Entry 8UKS (X-ray diffraction, 3.40 A resolution); this record covers chains A and B of the 13 polymer chains in the assembly.

Chain A:
Protein: DNA-directed RNA polymerase II subunit RPB1
Organism: Saccharomyces cerevisiae S288C
Notes: EC 2.7.7.6
UniProtKB: P04050 (RPB1_YEAST); residues 1-1733 here = UniProt positions 1-1733
Chain sequence (1733 residues; each row starts with the number of its first residue):
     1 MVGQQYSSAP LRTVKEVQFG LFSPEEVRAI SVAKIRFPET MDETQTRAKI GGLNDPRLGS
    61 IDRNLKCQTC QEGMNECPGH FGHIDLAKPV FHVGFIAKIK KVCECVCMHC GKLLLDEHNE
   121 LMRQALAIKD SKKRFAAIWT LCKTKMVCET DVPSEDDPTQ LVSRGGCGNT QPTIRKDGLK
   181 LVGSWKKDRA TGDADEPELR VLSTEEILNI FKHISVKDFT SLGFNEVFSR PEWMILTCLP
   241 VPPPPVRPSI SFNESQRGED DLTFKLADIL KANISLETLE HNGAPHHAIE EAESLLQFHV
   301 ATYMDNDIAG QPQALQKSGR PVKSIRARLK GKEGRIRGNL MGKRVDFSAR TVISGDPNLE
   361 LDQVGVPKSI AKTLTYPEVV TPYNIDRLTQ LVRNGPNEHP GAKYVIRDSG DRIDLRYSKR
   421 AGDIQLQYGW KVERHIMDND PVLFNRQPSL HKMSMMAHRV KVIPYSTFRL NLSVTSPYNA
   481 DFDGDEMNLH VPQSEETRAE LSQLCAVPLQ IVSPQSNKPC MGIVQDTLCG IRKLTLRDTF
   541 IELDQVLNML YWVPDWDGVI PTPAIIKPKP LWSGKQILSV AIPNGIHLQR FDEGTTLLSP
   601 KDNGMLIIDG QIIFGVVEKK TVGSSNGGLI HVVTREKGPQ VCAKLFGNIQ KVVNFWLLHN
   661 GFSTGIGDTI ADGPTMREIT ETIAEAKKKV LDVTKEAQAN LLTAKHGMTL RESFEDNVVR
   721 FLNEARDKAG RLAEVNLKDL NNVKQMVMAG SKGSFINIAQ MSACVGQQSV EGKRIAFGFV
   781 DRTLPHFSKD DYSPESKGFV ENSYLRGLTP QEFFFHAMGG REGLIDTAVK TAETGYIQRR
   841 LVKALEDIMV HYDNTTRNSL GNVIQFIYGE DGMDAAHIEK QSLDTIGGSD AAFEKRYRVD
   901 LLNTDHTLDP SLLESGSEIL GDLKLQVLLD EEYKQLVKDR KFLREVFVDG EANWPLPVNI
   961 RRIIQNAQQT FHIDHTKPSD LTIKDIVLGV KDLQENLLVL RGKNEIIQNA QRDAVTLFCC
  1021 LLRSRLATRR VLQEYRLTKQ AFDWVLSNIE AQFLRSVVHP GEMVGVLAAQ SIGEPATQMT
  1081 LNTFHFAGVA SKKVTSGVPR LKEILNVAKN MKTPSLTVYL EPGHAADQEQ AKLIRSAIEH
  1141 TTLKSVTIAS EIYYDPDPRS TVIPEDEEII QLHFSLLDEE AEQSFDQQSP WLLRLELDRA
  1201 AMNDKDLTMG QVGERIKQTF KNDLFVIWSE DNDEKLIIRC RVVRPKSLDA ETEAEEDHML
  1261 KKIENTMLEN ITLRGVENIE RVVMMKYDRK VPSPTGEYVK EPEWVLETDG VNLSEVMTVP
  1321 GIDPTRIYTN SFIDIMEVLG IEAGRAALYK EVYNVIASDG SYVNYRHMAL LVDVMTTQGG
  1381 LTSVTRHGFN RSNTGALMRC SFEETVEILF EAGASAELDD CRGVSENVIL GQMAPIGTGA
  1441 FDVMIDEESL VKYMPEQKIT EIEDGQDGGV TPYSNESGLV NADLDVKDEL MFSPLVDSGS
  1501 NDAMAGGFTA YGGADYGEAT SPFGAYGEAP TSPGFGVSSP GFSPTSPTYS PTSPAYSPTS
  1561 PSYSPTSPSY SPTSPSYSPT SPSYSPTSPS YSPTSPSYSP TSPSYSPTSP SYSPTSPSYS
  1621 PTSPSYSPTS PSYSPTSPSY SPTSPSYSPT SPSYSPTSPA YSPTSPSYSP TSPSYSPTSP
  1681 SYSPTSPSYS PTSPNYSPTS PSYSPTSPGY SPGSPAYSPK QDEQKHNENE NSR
Unresolved in the structure: 1-2, 154-160, 187-198, 250-256, 1086-1094, 1177-1187, 1244-1256, 1447-1733
Curated features (UniProtKB/Swiss-Prot):
  - region: Pro-248 to Asp-260 (Lid loop), Asn-306 to Lys-323 (Rudder loop), Pro-810 to Glu-822 (Bridging helix)
  - binding site (Zn(2+)): Cys-67, Cys-70, Cys-77, His-80, Cys-107, Cys-110, Cys-148, Cys-167
  - binding site (Mg(2+)): Asp-481, Asp-483, Asp-485
  - modified residue: Thr-1471 (Phosphothreonine)
  - cross-link (Glycyl lysine isopeptide (Lys-Gly)): Lys-695 (interchain with G-Cter in ubiquitin), Lys-1246 (interchain with G-Cter in ubiquitin), Lys-1350 (interchain with G-Cter in ubiquitin)
  - natural variant: Ser-1653 to Pro-1659 (deletion: In strain: A364A)
  - mutagenesis: Lys-1246 (K1246R: Impairs ubiquitination during transcription stress)
Metal / ion sites: Zn2+ site 1: Cys-67, Cys-70, Cys-77, His-80; Zn2+ site 2: Cys-107, Cys-110, Cys-148, Cys-167; Mg2+ site 1: Asp-481, Asp-483 (together with CTP); Mg2+ site 2: Asp-483, Asp-485
Small-molecule neighbours: CTP (cytidine-5'-triphosphate): Arg-446, Pro-448, Asn-479, Asp-481, Asp-483, Gln-1078, Leu-1081, Asn-1082

Chain B:
Protein: DNA-directed RNA polymerase II subunit RPB2
Organism: Saccharomyces cerevisiae S288C
Notes: EC 2.7.7.6
UniProtKB: P08518 (RPB2_YEAST); residue numbers follow UniProt; this construct covers 1-1224
Chain sequence (1224 residues; numbered 1 to 1224; the number before each row is that of its first residue):
     1 MSDLANSEKY YDEDPYGFED ESAPITAEDS WAVISAFFRE KGLVSQQLDS FNQFVDYTLQ
    61 DIICEDSTLI LEQLAQHTTE SDNISRKYEI SFGKIYVTKP MVNESDGVTH ALYPQEARLR
   121 NLTYSSGLFV DVKKRTYEAI DVPGRELKYE LIAEESEDDS ESGKVFIGRL PIMLRSKNCY
   181 LSEATESDLY KLKECPFDMG GYFIINGSEK VLIAQERSAG NIVQVFKKAA PSPISHVAEI
   241 RSALEKGSRF ISTLQVKLYG REGSSARTIK ATLPYIKQDI PIVIIFRALG IIPDGEILEH
   301 ICYDVNDWQM LEMLKPCVED GFVIQDRETA LDFIGRRGTA LGIKKEKRIQ YAKDILQKEF
   361 LPHITQLEGF ESRKAFFLGY MINRLLLCAL DRKDQDDRDH FGKKRLDLAG PLLAQLFKTL
   421 FKKLTKDIFR YMQRTVEEAH DFNMKLAINA KTITSGLKYA LATGNWGEQK KAMSSRAGVS
   481 QVLNRYTYSS TLSHLRRTNT PIGRDGKLAK PRQLHNTHWG LVCPAETPEG QACGLVKNLS
   541 LMSCISVGTD PMPIITFLSE WGMEPLEDYV PHQSPDATRV FVNGVWHGVH RNPARLMETL
   601 RTLRRKGDIN PEVSMIRDIR EKELKIFTDA GRVYRPLFIV EDDESLGHKE LKVRKGHIAK
   661 LMATEYQDIE GGFEDVEEYT WSSLLNEGLV EYIDAEEEES ILIAMQPEDL EPAEANEEND
   721 LDVDPAKRIR VSHHATTFTH CEIHPSMILG VAASIIPFPD HNQSPRNTYQ SAMGKQAMGV
   781 FLTNYNVRMD TMANILYYPQ KPLGTTRAME YLKFRELPAG QNAIVAIACY SGYNQEDSMI
   841 MNQSSIDRGL FRSLFFRSYM DQEKKYGMSI TETFEKPQRT NTLRMKHGTY DKLDDDGLIA
   901 PGVRVSGEDV IIGKTTPISP DEEELGQRTA YHSKRDASTP LRSTENGIVD QVLVTTNQDG
   961 LKFVKVRVRT TKIPQIGDKF ASRHGQKGTI GITYRREDMP FTAEGIVPDL IINPHAIPSR
  1021 MTVAHLIECL LSKVAALSGN EGDASPFTDI TVEGISKLLR EHGYQSRGFE VMYNGHTGKK
  1081 LMAQIFFGPT YYQRLRHMVD DKIHARARGP MQVLTRQPVE GRSRDGGLRF GEMERDCMIA
  1141 HGAASFLKER LMEASDAFRV HICGICGLMT VIAKLNHNQF ECKGCDNKID IYQIHIPYAA
  1201 KLLFQELMAM NITPRLYTDR SRDF
Unresolved in the structure: 1-19, 76-85, 139-161, 338-344, 439-445, 503-508, 644-646, 669-675, 715-720, 920-929, 1222-1224
Metal / ion sites: Zn2+: Cys-1163, Cys-1166, Cys-1182, Cys-1185
Small-molecule neighbours: CTP (cytidine-5'-triphosphate): Arg-766, Asp-837, Lys-987, Arg-1020

How chain A and chain B interact:
Pairs across the interface - 420 pairs, chain A then chain B:
  Gln-4(A) / Arg-1159(B)
  Gln-4(A) / Gln-1193(B)
  Gln-4(A) / His-1195(B)  hydrogen bond
  Gln-5(A) / Arg-1159(B)  hydrogen bond (backbone-side chain)
  Gln-5(A) / Leu-1175(B)
  Tyr-6(A) / Leu-1175(B)
  Ser-7(A) / His-1161(B)  hydrogen bond
  Ser-7(A) / Phe-1180(B)
  Ser-7(A) / Gln-1193(B)  hydrogen bond (backbone-side chain)
  Ser-8(A) / Asn-1178(B)
  Ser-8(A) / Ile-1191(B)
  Ala-9(A) / Ile-1191(B)
  Ala-9(A) / Tyr-1192(B)
  Ala-9(A) / Gln-1193(B)  hydrogen bond (backbone-side chain)
  Pro-10(A) / Ile-1191(B)
  Pro-10(A) / Tyr-1192(B)
  Pro-10(A) / Gln-1193(B)  hydrogen bond (backbone-backbone)
  Leu-11(A) / Gln-1193(B)
  Leu-11(A) / Ile-1194(B)  hydrophobic
  Leu-11(A) / His-1195(B)
  Arg-12(A) / Tyr-1192(B)  hydrogen bond
  Arg-12(A) / Gln-1193(B)  hydrogen bond (backbone-backbone)
  Arg-12(A) / Ile-1194(B)
  Arg-12(A) / Thr-1218(B)  hydrogen bond
  Arg-12(A) / Asp-1219(B)  salt bridge
  Thr-13(A) / Thr-1218(B)
  Val-14(A) / Ile-1194(B)  hydrophobic
  Val-14(A) / Leu-1216(B)  hydrophobic
  Val-14(A) / Tyr-1217(B)
  Val-14(A) / Thr-1218(B)
  Lys-15(A) / Tyr-1217(B)  hydrogen bond (backbone-backbone)
  Lys-15(A) / Thr-1218(B)  hydrogen bond (side chain-backbone)
  Lys-15(A) / Arg-1220(B)  hydrogen bond (backbone-side chain)
  Glu-16(A) / Arg-1215(B)
  Glu-16(A) / Leu-1216(B)
  Glu-16(A) / Tyr-1217(B)  hydrogen bond (backbone-backbone)
  Glu-16(A) / Arg-1220(B)
  Glu-16(A) / Ser-1221(B)  hydrogen bond (side chain-backbone)
  Val-17(A) / Arg-1215(B)
  Val-17(A) / Leu-1216(B)  hydrophobic
  Gln-18(A) / Thr-1213(B)
  Gln-18(A) / Arg-1215(B)  hydrogen bond (backbone-backbone)
  Phe-19(A) / Thr-1213(B)
  Gly-20(A) / Asn-1211(B)
  Gly-20(A) / Ile-1212(B)
  Gly-20(A) / Thr-1213(B)  hydrogen bond (backbone-backbone)
  Leu-21(A) / Asn-1211(B)
  Leu-21(A) / Ile-1212(B)  hydrophobic
  Leu-21(A) / Thr-1213(B)
  Phe-22(A) / Leu-1168(B)  hydrophobic
  Phe-22(A) / Met-1208(B)
  Phe-22(A) / Met-1210(B)
  Phe-22(A) / Asn-1211(B)  hydrogen bond (backbone-backbone)
  Phe-22(A) / Ile-1212(B)
  Phe-22(A) / Thr-1213(B)
  Glu-26(A) / Arg-1215(B)  salt bridge
  Ala-29(A) / Lys-1183(B)
  Ile-30(A) / Thr-1170(B)
  Ile-30(A) / Lys-1183(B)
  Ser-31(A) / Lys-1183(B)
  Val-32(A) / Lys-1183(B)
  Gln-68(A) / Ile-1172(B)
  Thr-69(A) / Ile-1172(B)
  Thr-69(A) / Lys-1174(B)
  Cys-70(A) / Ala-1173(B)
  Cys-70(A) / Lys-1174(B)
  Gln-71(A) / Lys-1174(B)
  Gln-71(A) / Leu-1175(B)  hydrogen bond (side chain-backbone)
  Gln-71(A) / Asn-1176(B)  hydrogen bond
  Gln-71(A) / His-1177(B)  hydrogen bond
  Glu-72(A) / Ala-1173(B)
  Glu-72(A) / Leu-1175(B)  hydrogen bond (side chain-backbone)
  Met-74(A) / Arg-1116(B)  hydrogen bond (backbone-side chain)
  Asn-75(A) / Arg-1116(B)  hydrogen bond (backbone-side chain)
  Asn-75(A) / Phe-1158(B)
  Glu-76(A) / Arg-1159(B)  salt bridge
  Pro-78(A) / Lys-1201(B)  hydrogen bond (backbone-side chain)
  Pro-78(A) / Gln-1205(B)  hydrogen bond (backbone-side chain)
  His-80(A) / Ile-1172(B)
  Phe-81(A) / Gln-1205(B)
  Phe-81(A) / Met-1208(B)  hydrophobic
  Phe-81(A) / Ala-1209(B)
  Phe-95(A) / Asn-1211(B)
  Phe-228(A) / Arg-1215(B)
  Trp-233(A) / Asn-1211(B)  hydrogen bond (backbone-side chain)
  Leu-236(A) / Asn-1211(B)
  Leu-239(A) / Ala-1209(B)
  Pro-240(A) / Met-1208(B)
  Pro-240(A) / Ala-1209(B)
  Pro-242(A) / Ala-1209(B)  hydrophobic
  Pro-243(A) / Gln-1205(B)
  Pro-245(A) / Leu-1114(B)
  Val-246(A) / Leu-1114(B)
  Val-246(A) / Gln-1205(B)
  Pro-248(A) / Leu-1114(B)
  Tyr-303(A) / Ala-1209(B)
  Met-304(A) / Met-1210(B)  hydrophobic
  Ile-325(A) / Glu-1206(B)
  Ile-325(A) / Met-1210(B)  hydrophobic
  Arg-328(A) / Glu-1206(B)  salt bridge
  Leu-329(A) / Leu-1203(B)  hydrophobic
  Leu-329(A) / Glu-1206(B)
  Leu-329(A) / Met-1210(B)  hydrophobic
  Arg-335(A) / Leu-1202(B)
  Arg-335(A) / Glu-1206(B)  salt bridge
  Ile-336(A) / Leu-1203(B)  hydrophobic
  Arg-337(A) / Arg-1129(B)  hydrogen bond (backbone-side chain)
  Arg-337(A) / Glu-1132(B)  salt bridge
  Gly-338(A) / Arg-1129(B)  hydrogen bond (backbone-side chain)
  Asn-339(A) / Thr-1115(B)
  Asn-339(A) / Gln-1117(B)  hydrogen bond (backbone-side chain)
  Asn-339(A) / Ala-1199(B)
  Leu-340(A) / Pro-1197(B)  hydrophobic
  Leu-340(A) / Ala-1200(B)
  Leu-340(A) / Leu-1203(B)  hydrophobic
  Met-341(A) / Glu-1132(B)
  Met-341(A) / Arg-1135(B)
  Gly-342(A) / Arg-1129(B)  hydrogen bond (backbone-side chain)
  Gly-342(A) / Phe-1130(B)
  Lys-343(A) / Gln-1117(B)
  Lys-343(A) / Leu-1128(B)
  Lys-343(A) / Arg-1129(B)
  Lys-343(A) / Phe-1130(B)  hydrogen bond (backbone-backbone)
  Lys-343(A) / Leu-1151(B)  hydrogen bond (side chain-backbone)
  Lys-343(A) / Ser-1155(B)
  Lys-343(A) / Asp-1156(B)  salt bridge
  Lys-343(A) / Pro-1197(B)
  Arg-344(A) / Gln-1117(B)
  Arg-344(A) / Pro-1118(B)
  Arg-344(A) / Val-1119(B)
  Arg-344(A) / Glu-1120(B)  salt bridge
  Arg-344(A) / Gly-1127(B)  hydrogen bond (side chain-backbone)
  Arg-344(A) / Leu-1128(B)
  Arg-344(A) / Arg-1129(B)
  Arg-344(A) / Ser-1155(B)  hydrogen bond (backbone-side chain)
  Val-345(A) / Gly-1127(B)
  Val-345(A) / Leu-1128(B)  hydrogen bond (backbone-backbone)
  Val-345(A) / Phe-1130(B)  hydrophobic
  Val-345(A) / Arg-1150(B)
  Val-345(A) / Ala-1154(B)  hydrophobic
  Val-345(A) / Ser-1155(B)
  Asp-346(A) / Arg-1106(B)  salt bridge
  Asp-346(A) / Ala-1107(B)
  Asp-346(A) / Arg-1108(B)
  Asp-346(A) / Gly-1109(B)  hydrogen bond (side chain-backbone)
  Asp-346(A) / Met-1111(B)
  Asp-346(A) / Arg-1150(B)  hydrogen bond (backbone-side chain)
  Asp-346(A) / Ala-1154(B)
  Phe-347(A) / Arg-1106(B)  hydrogen bond (backbone-backbone)
  Phe-347(A) / Ala-1107(B)  hydrogen bond (backbone-backbone)
  Phe-347(A) / Arg-1150(B)  hydrogen bond (backbone-side chain)
  Ser-348(A) / Arg-1106(B)  hydrogen bond (backbone-backbone)
  Ser-348(A) / Gly-1127(B)
  Ser-348(A) / Leu-1128(B)  hydrogen bond (side chain-backbone)
  Ala-349(A) / His-1104(B)
  Ala-349(A) / Ala-1105(B)  hydrophobic
  Ala-349(A) / Leu-1128(B)
  Arg-350(A) / Ile-1103(B)
  Arg-350(A) / His-1104(B)  hydrogen bond (backbone-backbone)
  Arg-350(A) / Leu-1128(B)
  Thr-351(A) / Ile-1103(B)
  Val-352(A) / Gly-977(B)
  Val-352(A) / Thr-989(B)
  Val-352(A) / Val-1099(B)  hydrophobic
  Gly-355(A) / Tyr-833(B)
  Asp-356(A) / Tyr-833(B)  hydrogen bond
  Pro-357(A) / Ser-831(B)
  Pro-357(A) / Gly-832(B)
  Pro-357(A) / Tyr-833(B)
  Asn-358(A) / Tyr-833(B)  hydrogen bond
  Ile-370(A) / Ile-1103(B)  hydrophobic
  Ile-370(A) / Ala-1105(B)  hydrophobic
  Thr-373(A) / Ala-1105(B)
  Thr-373(A) / Ala-1107(B)
  Leu-374(A) / Arg-1106(B)
  Leu-374(A) / Ala-1107(B)  hydrophobic
  Thr-375(A) / Ala-1107(B)
  Arg-412(A) / Arg-1108(B)
  Leu-443(A) / Met-1138(B)  hydrophobic
  Leu-443(A) / Phe-1146(B)  hydrophobic
  Asn-445(A) / Glu-1134(B)  hydrogen bond
  Pro-448(A) / Met-1133(B)
  Ser-449(A) / Met-1133(B)
  Ser-449(A) / Glu-1134(B)  hydrogen bond
  Ser-449(A) / Cys-1137(B)  hydrogen bond (backbone-side chain)
  His-451(A) / Cys-1137(B)  hydrogen bond (backbone-side chain)
  Lys-452(A) / Cys-1137(B)
  Lys-452(A) / Ala-1140(B)  hydrogen bond (side chain-backbone)
  Lys-452(A) / His-1141(B)  hydrogen bond (backbone-side chain)
  Met-455(A) / Phe-1130(B)  hydrophobic
  Met-455(A) / Glu-1134(B)
  Met-455(A) / Cys-1137(B)  hydrophobic
  Met-455(A) / Met-1138(B)  hydrophobic
  Met-455(A) / His-1141(B)  hydrogen bond (backbone-side chain)
  Tyr-465(A) / Ile-976(B)  hydrophobic
  Ser-466(A) / Gln-975(B)  hydrogen bond
  Ser-466(A) / Ile-1103(B)
  Thr-467(A) / Ile-976(B)
  Thr-467(A) / Gly-977(B)
  Thr-467(A) / Val-1099(B)
  Arg-469(A) / Tyr-833(B)
  Arg-469(A) / Ile-976(B)
  Arg-469(A) / Gly-991(B)  hydrogen bond (side chain-backbone)
  Leu-472(A) / Gln-835(B)
  Leu-472(A) / Glu-836(B)
  Thr-475(A) / Glu-836(B)  hydrogen bond
  Asp-481(A) / Glu-836(B)
  Phe-482(A) / Gln-835(B)
  Phe-482(A) / Glu-836(B)  hydrogen bond (backbone-backbone)
  Phe-482(A) / Ser-838(B)
  Phe-482(A) / Thr-989(B)  hydrogen bond (backbone-side chain)
  Asp-483(A) / Glu-836(B)  hydrogen bond (backbone-backbone)
  Asp-483(A) / Asp-837(B)
  Asp-483(A) / Lys-987(B)  salt bridge
  Asp-483(A) / Gly-988(B)
  Asp-483(A) / Thr-989(B)
  Gly-484(A) / Lys-979(B)
  Gly-484(A) / Thr-989(B)
  Glu-486(A) / Lys-1102(B)
  Asn-488(A) / Leu-1128(B)
  His-490(A) / Arg-1150(B)
  Val-491(A) / Arg-1150(B)  hydrogen bond (backbone-side chain)
  Pro-492(A) / Glu-1149(B)
  Gln-493(A) / Glu-1149(B)  hydrogen bond (backbone-side chain)
  Ser-494(A) / Glu-1149(B)  hydrogen bond
  Thr-497(A) / Ser-1145(B)  hydrogen bond
  Thr-497(A) / Phe-1146(B)
  Thr-497(A) / Glu-1149(B)  hydrogen bond
  Glu-500(A) / Ala-1143(B)
  Glu-500(A) / Ala-1144(B)
  Glu-500(A) / Ser-1145(B)  hydrogen bond
  Glu-500(A) / Phe-1146(B)  hydrogen bond (side chain-backbone)
  Leu-501(A) / Phe-1146(B)  hydrophobic
  Leu-504(A) / His-1141(B)
  Cys-505(A) / His-1141(B)
  Gln-510(A) / His-1141(B)  hydrogen bond
  Val-524(A) / Gln-835(B)
  Gln-525(A) / Gln-835(B)
  Gln-525(A) / Glu-836(B)  hydrogen bond
  Gln-525(A) / His-1015(B)  hydrogen bond (backbone-side chain)
  Asp-526(A) / Cys-829(B)  hydrogen bond
  Asp-526(A) / Gly-832(B)
  Asp-526(A) / Asn-834(B)
  Asp-526(A) / Gln-835(B)  hydrogen bond
  Asp-526(A) / Asn-1013(B)  hydrogen bond
  Asp-526(A) / His-1015(B)  salt bridge
  Cys-529(A) / His-1015(B)
  Asn-654(A) / Gln-835(B)
  Leu-657(A) / Cys-829(B)  hydrophobic
  Leu-658(A) / Tyr-830(B)
  Leu-658(A) / Ser-831(B)
  Leu-658(A) / Asn-1074(B)  hydrogen bond (backbone-side chain)
  Leu-658(A) / His-1076(B)
  Leu-658(A) / Leu-1081(B)
  His-659(A) / Asn-1074(B)
  His-659(A) / Thr-1077(B)
  His-659(A) / Leu-1081(B)
  His-659(A) / Met-1082(B)
  Asn-660(A) / Leu-1081(B)
  Asn-660(A) / Met-1082(B)  hydrogen bond (backbone-backbone)
  Asn-660(A) / Ala-1083(B)  hydrogen bond (backbone-backbone)
  Gly-661(A) / Ala-1083(B)
  Phe-662(A) / Ile-827(B)
  Phe-662(A) / Ala-828(B)
  Phe-662(A) / Cys-829(B)  hydrogen bond (backbone-backbone)
  Phe-662(A) / Pro-1014(B)
  Phe-662(A) / Ala-1083(B)
  Ser-663(A) / Ile-827(B)
  Ser-663(A) / Pro-1014(B)
  Ser-663(A) / Phe-1069(B)
  Ser-663(A) / Gln-1084(B)  hydrogen bond (side chain-backbone)
  Ser-663(A) / Ile-1085(B)
  Ser-663(A) / Phe-1086(B)
  Thr-664(A) / Pro-1014(B)  hydrogen bond (side chain-backbone)
  Thr-664(A) / Phe-1069(B)
  Gly-665(A) / Leu-1026(B)
  Gly-665(A) / Phe-1069(B)
  Gly-665(A) / Phe-1086(B)
  Ile-666(A) / Leu-1026(B)  hydrophobic
  Ile-666(A) / Leu-1030(B)  hydrophobic
  Ile-666(A) / Val-1052(B)  hydrophobic
  Ile-666(A) / Arg-1067(B)
  Ile-666(A) / Phe-1086(B)  hydrophobic
  Gly-667(A) / Arg-1067(B)
  Asp-668(A) / Phe-1069(B)
  Thr-669(A) / Leu-1026(B)
  Ile-670(A) / Arg-1067(B)
  Met-746(A) / His-1015(B)  hydrogen bond
  Met-746(A) / Pro-1018(B)  hydrophobic
  Ser-751(A) / His-1015(B)
  Lys-752(A) / His-1015(B)
  Lys-752(A) / Pro-1018(B)
  Lys-752(A) / Ser-1019(B)
  Gly-753(A) / Pro-1018(B)
  Asn-757(A) / Pro-1018(B)
  Asn-757(A) / Met-1021(B)  hydrogen bond
  Gln-760(A) / Met-1021(B)
  Met-761(A) / Pro-1018(B)
  Met-761(A) / Met-1021(B)  hydrophobic
  Glu-771(A) / Lys-510(B)
  Ala-776(A) / Asn-516(B)  hydrogen bond (backbone-side chain)
  Gly-778(A) / His-515(B)
  Gly-778(A) / Asn-516(B)  hydrogen bond (backbone-side chain)
  Phe-779(A) / Asn-516(B)
  Phe-779(A) / Thr-517(B)
  Phe-779(A) / Glu-699(B)
  Val-780(A) / Glu-699(B)  hydrogen bond (backbone-side chain)
  Arg-782(A) / Glu-698(B)  hydrogen bond (side chain-backbone)
  Arg-782(A) / Glu-699(B)  hydrogen bond (side chain-backbone)
  Arg-782(A) / Ile-701(B)  hydrogen bond (side chain-backbone)
  Arg-782(A) / Leu-702(B)
  Thr-783(A) / Asn-516(B)  hydrogen bond (backbone-side chain)
  Pro-785(A) / Glu-698(B)
  Pro-785(A) / Leu-702(B)
  Pro-785(A) / Ile-703(B)  hydrogen bond (backbone-backbone)
  His-786(A) / Trp-519(B)  hydrogen bond
  His-786(A) / Ile-703(B)  hydrogen bond (side chain-backbone)
  His-786(A) / Ala-704(B)
  His-786(A) / Met-705(B)  hydrogen bond (side chain-backbone)
  His-786(A) / Glu-742(B)  salt bridge
  Phe-787(A) / Leu-702(B)
  Glu-795(A) / Val-731(B)
  Glu-801(A) / Ile-729(B)
  Asn-802(A) / Arg-728(B)
  Asn-802(A) / Ile-729(B)  hydrogen bond (side chain-backbone)
  Tyr-804(A) / His-761(B)
  Tyr-804(A) / Asn-762(B)
  Tyr-804(A) / Gln-763(B)
  Tyr-804(A) / Met-1021(B)  hydrophobic
  Tyr-804(A) / Val-1023(B)  hydrophobic
  Leu-805(A) / His-761(B)
  Arg-806(A) / Pro-725(B)
  Arg-806(A) / Ala-726(B)
  Arg-806(A) / Arg-728(B)
  Arg-806(A) / Ile-729(B)
  Arg-806(A) / His-761(B)
  Gly-807(A) / Arg-728(B)
  Gly-807(A) / His-761(B)
  Leu-808(A) / Arg-728(B)  hydrogen bond (backbone-side chain)
  Leu-808(A) / Arg-730(B)
  Leu-808(A) / Asp-760(B)
  Leu-808(A) / Phe-1047(B)
  Thr-809(A) / Arg-728(B)
  Thr-809(A) / Ile-729(B)
  Thr-809(A) / Arg-730(B)
  Pro-810(A) / Trp-519(B)
  Pro-810(A) / Met-705(B)  hydrophobic
  Pro-810(A) / Arg-730(B)
  Pro-810(A) / Pro-745(B)  hydrophobic
  Pro-810(A) / Phe-1047(B)  hydrophobic
  Gln-811(A) / Met-705(B)
  Phe-813(A) / Pro-524(B)  hydrophobic
  Phe-813(A) / Leu-749(B)  hydrophobic
  Phe-813(A) / Pro-759(B)
  Phe-813(A) / Ser-764(B)
  Phe-813(A) / Asn-767(B)
  Phe-813(A) / Phe-1047(B)  hydrophobic
  Phe-814(A) / Leu-514(B)  hydrophobic
  Phe-814(A) / His-515(B)
  Phe-814(A) / Trp-519(B)  hydrophobic
  His-816(A) / Gln-763(B)
  His-816(A) / Ser-764(B)
  Ala-817(A) / Leu-514(B)  hydrophobic
  Ala-817(A) / Pro-524(B)  hydrophobic
  Ala-817(A) / Ser-764(B)
  Met-818(A) / Leu-514(B)
  Met-818(A) / Asn-516(B)
  Gly-820(A) / Pro-765(B)
  Arg-821(A) / Arg-512(B)  hydrogen bond (side chain-backbone)
  Arg-821(A) / Leu-514(B)
  Arg-821(A) / Cys-523(B)
  Arg-821(A) / Pro-524(B)  hydrogen bond (side chain-backbone)
  Arg-821(A) / Thr-527(B)
  Arg-821(A) / Cys-533(B)
  Arg-821(A) / Gly-534(B)
  Leu-824(A) / Cys-533(B)  hydrophobic
  Leu-824(A) / Thr-768(B)
  Leu-824(A) / Tyr-769(B)
  Ile-825(A) / Arg-512(B)
  Ile-825(A) / Gln-513(B)
  Ile-825(A) / Cys-533(B)
  Ala-828(A) / Gly-530(B)
  Arg-839(A) / Glu-1132(B)  salt bridge
  Val-842(A) / Asp-1136(B)
  Lys-843(A) / Arg-1135(B)
  Met-1063(A) / Ile-1139(B)
  Val-1066(A) / Asp-1136(B)
  Val-1066(A) / Ile-1139(B)  hydrophobic
  Gln-1070(A) / Asp-1136(B)  hydrogen bond (side chain-backbone)
  Gln-1070(A) / Cys-1137(B)
  Gln-1070(A) / Ala-1140(B)
  His-1085(A) / Gln-763(B)
  Asn-1265(A) / Ser-265(B)
  Phe-1410(A) / Met-1210(B)  hydrophobic
  Phe-1410(A) / Ile-1212(B)  hydrophobic
  Gly-1413(A) / Ile-1212(B)
  Asp-1420(A) / Arg-1220(B)  salt bridge
  Val-1424(A) / Ile-1139(B)  hydrophobic
  Ser-1425(A) / Arg-1135(B)  hydrogen bond
  Val-1428(A) / Arg-1135(B)
  Val-1428(A) / Leu-1151(B)  hydrophobic
  Ile-1429(A) / Pro-1197(B)
  Ile-1429(A) / Ala-1200(B)
  Leu-1430(A) / Ile-1196(B)
  Leu-1430(A) / Pro-1197(B)
  Leu-1430(A) / Leu-1216(B)  hydrophobic
  Gly-1431(A) / Lys-1148(B)
  Gly-1431(A) / Met-1152(B)
  Gly-1431(A) / Pro-1197(B)
  Met-1433(A) / Ala-1144(B)  hydrophobic
  Met-1433(A) / Ser-1145(B)
  Met-1433(A) / Lys-1148(B)
  Ala-1434(A) / Ala-1144(B)
  Ile-1436(A) / Gly-1142(B)
  Ile-1436(A) / Ala-1144(B)
  Gly-1437(A) / Gly-1142(B)
  Thr-1438(A) / Gly-1142(B)
  Thr-1438(A) / Ala-1144(B)
  Thr-1438(A) / Ser-1145(B)
  Gly-1439(A) / Ala-1144(B)
Also at the interface, not in a pair above, chain A (210 interface residues in all): Arg-47, Cys-77, Gly-79, Met-234, Ile-353, Ser-354, Arg-446, Gln-447, Met-453, Ala-480, Glu-496, Thr-527, Gln-545, Val-743, Ile-775, Leu-784, Ser-788, Lys-789, Gln-838, Glu-846, Glu-1269, Leu-1409
Also at the interface, not in a pair above, chain B (198 interface residues in all): Gly-263, His-400, His-518, Ala-525, Glu-526, Gln-531, Arg-620, Ser-700, Lys-727, His-733, Phe-738, Ile-748, Ser-919, Ile-990, Thr-993, Ile-1017, Arg-1020, Ile-1027, Glu-1053, Ser-1056, Ser-1066, Lys-1079, Asp-1100, Val-1160, Cys-1166, Met-1169, Glu-1181, Tyr-1198, Leu-1207, Pro-1214

Overview:
210 residues of chain A face 198 of chain B across their interface; the contacts include 96 hydrogen bonds and
14 salt bridges. Polar contacts include Arg-12(A)/Asp-1219(B), Glu-26(A)/Arg-1215(B) and
Glu-76(A)/Arg-1159(B). CTP is bound between chain A and chain B.
Chain A is DNA-directed RNA polymerase II subunit RPB1 and chain B is DNA-directed RNA polymerase II subunit
RPB2, both from Saccharomyces cerevisiae S288C; the structure, RNA polymerase II elongation complex with
Fapy-dG lesion soaking with CTP before chemistry, was determined by X-ray diffraction, deposited together with
8UKQ, 8UKR, 8UKT and 8UKU.
